PDB entry 6D6Q | electron microscopy, 3.45 A resolution | chains M and O of the 15 polymer chains in the assembly

[Chain M]
Name: Exosome RNA helicase MTR4
Source organism: Homo sapiens
Notes: EC 3.6.4.13
UniProtKB: P42285 (MTREX_HUMAN); residues 1-1042 here = UniProt positions 1-1042
Amino-acid sequence (1045 residues; each row starts with the number of its first residue; numbers below 1 keep their minus sign (Ser-2 is residue -2)):
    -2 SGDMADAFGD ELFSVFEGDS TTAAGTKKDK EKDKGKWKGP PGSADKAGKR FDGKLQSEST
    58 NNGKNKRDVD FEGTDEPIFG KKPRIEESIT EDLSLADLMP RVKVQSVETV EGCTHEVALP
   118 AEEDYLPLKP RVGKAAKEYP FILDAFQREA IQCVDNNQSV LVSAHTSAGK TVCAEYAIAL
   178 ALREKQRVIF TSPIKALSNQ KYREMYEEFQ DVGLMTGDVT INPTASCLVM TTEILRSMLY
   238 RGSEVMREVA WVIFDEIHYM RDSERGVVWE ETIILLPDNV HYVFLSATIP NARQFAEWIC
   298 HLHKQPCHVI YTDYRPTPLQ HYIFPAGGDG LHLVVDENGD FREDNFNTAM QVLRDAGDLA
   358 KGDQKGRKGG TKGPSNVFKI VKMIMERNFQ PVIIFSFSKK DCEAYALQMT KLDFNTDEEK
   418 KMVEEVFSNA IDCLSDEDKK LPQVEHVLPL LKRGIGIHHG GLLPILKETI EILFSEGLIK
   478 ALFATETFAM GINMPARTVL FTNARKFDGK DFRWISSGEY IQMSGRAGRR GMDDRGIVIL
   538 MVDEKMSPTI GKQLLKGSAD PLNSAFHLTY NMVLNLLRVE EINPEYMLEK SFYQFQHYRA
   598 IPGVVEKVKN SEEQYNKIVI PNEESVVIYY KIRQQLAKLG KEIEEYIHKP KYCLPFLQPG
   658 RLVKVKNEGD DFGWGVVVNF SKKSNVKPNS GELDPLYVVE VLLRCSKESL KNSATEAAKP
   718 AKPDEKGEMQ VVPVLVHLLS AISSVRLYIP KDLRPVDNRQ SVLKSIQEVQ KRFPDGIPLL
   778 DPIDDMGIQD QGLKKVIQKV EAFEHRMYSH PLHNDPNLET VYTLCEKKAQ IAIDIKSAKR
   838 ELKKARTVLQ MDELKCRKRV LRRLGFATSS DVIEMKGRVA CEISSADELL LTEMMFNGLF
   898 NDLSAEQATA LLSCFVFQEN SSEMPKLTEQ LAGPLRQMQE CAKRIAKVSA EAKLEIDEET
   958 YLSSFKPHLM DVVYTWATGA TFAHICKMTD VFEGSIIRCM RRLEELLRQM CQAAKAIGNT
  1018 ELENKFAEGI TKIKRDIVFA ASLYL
Unresolved in the structure: -2 to 95, 355-371, 610-830
Construct notes: expression tag (-2 to 0)
Ligand contacts: AMP-PNP (ANP; phosphoaminophosphonic acid-adenylate ester): Phe138, Ile139, Asp141, Gln144, Thr163, Ser164, Ala165, Gly166, Lys167, Thr168, Lys198, Asn490, Arg527
Swiss-Prot annotation at these positions:
  - motif: Asp252 to His255 (DEIH box)
  - binding site (ATP): Ile139, Ala161 to Thr168
  - modified residue: Ala2 (N-acetylalanine), Ser40 (Phosphoserine), Lys51 (N6-acetyllysine), Lys78 (N6-acetyllysine)
  - cross-link (Glycyl lysine isopeptide (Lys-Gly)): Lys24 (interchain with G-Cter in SUMO2), Lys358 (interchain with G-Cter in SUMO2), Lys684 (interchain with G-Cter in SUMO2), Lys723 (interchain with G-Cter in SUMO2)
  - mutagenesis: Glu253 (E253Q: Abolishes RNA helicase activity), Arg658 (R658A: Decreased interaction with NRDE2), Glu697 (E697R: Decreased interaction with NRDE2), Arg743 (R743E: Decreased interaction with NRDE2. Impairs the binding of both NVL and NOP53), Phe989 to Glu990 (Loss of interaction with NRDE2)
From the paper describing this entry:
  - binding site for DNA/RNA (chain O): Ile231, Met235, Arg238, Phe504, Phe509, Ser881, Glu1002, Arg1005, Gln1009

[Chain O]
Molecule: DNA/RNA
Sequence (62 nucleotides; each row starts with the number of its first residue):
     1 GCGTCTTTAC GGTGCTCACC ACACCACACC ACACCACACC ACACCACACC ACACAAAAAA
    61 AA
Unresolved in the structure: 1-3, 30-40

[Chain M / chain O interface]
Residue-residue contacts - 48 pairs, chain M then chain O:
  Pro190(M) - A21(O)  sugar contact
  Ile191(M) - C20(O)  phosphate contact
  Lys192(M) - A21(O)  hydrogen bond to the phosphate
  Lys192(M) - C22(O)  phosphate contact
  Met212(M) - A23(O)  base contact
  Thr213(M) - C22(O)  phosphate contact
  Thr213(M) - A23(O)  sugar contact
  Gly214(M) - C22(O)  hydrogen bond to the phosphate
  Thr217(M) - A23(O)  hydrogen bond to the sugar
  Thr228(M) - C22(O)  sugar contact
  Glu230(M) - A21(O)  hydrogen bond to the sugar
  Glu230(M) - C22(O)  sugar contact
  Ile231(M) - C22(O)  phosphate contact
  Ile231(M) - A23(O)  sugar contact
  Ser234(M) - A23(O)  hydrogen bond to the base
  Met235(M) - A23(O)  base contact
  Arg238(M) - C24(O)  base contact
  Arg238(M) - C25(O)  hydrogen bond to the base
  Tyr256(M) - C20(O)  sugar contact
  Arg262(M) - C20(O)  hydrogen bond to the sugar
  Arg262(M) - A21(O)  hydrogen bond to the sugar
  Phe394(M) - C17(O)  sugar contact
  Ser395(M) - A18(O)  sugar contact
  Lys396(M) - A18(O)  phosphate contact
  Lys396(M) - C19(O)  salt bridge to the phosphate
  His456(M) - C19(O)  phosphate contact
  Gly457(M) - C19(O)  hydrogen bond to the phosphate
  Thr482(M) - A18(O)  sugar contact
  Glu483(M) - A18(O)  hydrogen bond to the sugar
  Phe504(M) - C17(O)  base contact
  Phe504(M) - A18(O)  base contact
  Asp505(M) - A18(O)  base contact
  Gly506(M) - A18(O)  base contact
  Phe509(M) - C17(O)  base contact
  Ser881(M) - C22(O)  base contact
  Ser882(M) - C22(O)  hydrogen bond to the base
  Asn917(M) - DT16(O)  phosphate contact
  Asn917(M) - C17(O)  hydrogen bond to the phosphate
  Arg995(M) - C20(O)  salt bridge to the phosphate
  Arg995(M) - A21(O)  salt bridge to the phosphate
  Arg999(M) - A21(O)  base contact
  Arg999(M) - C22(O)  base contact
  Glu1002(M) - C22(O)  base contact
  Glu1002(M) - A23(O)  phosphate contact
  Arg1005(M) - A23(O)  salt bridge to the phosphate
  Arg1005(M) - C24(O)  salt bridge to the phosphate
  Gln1009(M) - C25(O)  base contact
  Lys1012(M) - A26(O)  salt bridge to the phosphate
Other interface residues (no listed pair), chain M (41 interface residues in all): Ser240, Glu261, Gly458, Thr484, Glu879, Glu916

[Summary]
Chain M and chain O form an interface of 41 and 11 residues respectively; the contacts include 12 hydrogen
bonds and 6 salt bridges. Among the polar pairs are Ser234(M)-A23(O), Arg238(M)-C25(O) and Ser882(M)-C22(O).
Ligands of chain M: AMP-PNP. The paper reports a binding site for DNA/RNA (chain O) at Ile231(M), Met235(M)
and Arg238(M) among others.
Here chain M is Exosome RNA helicase MTR4 (Homo sapiens) and chain O is DNA/RNA. Entry 6D6Q (Human nuclear
exosome-MTR4 RNA complex - overall reconstruction) was determined by electron microscopy together with 6D6R
from the same study.
